Entry 3N1I (X-ray diffraction, 2.20 A resolution); this record covers chains A and B.

Chain A:
Name: protein StWhy2
Organism: Solanum tuberosum
Chain sequence (178 residues; row label = number of the first residue in the row):
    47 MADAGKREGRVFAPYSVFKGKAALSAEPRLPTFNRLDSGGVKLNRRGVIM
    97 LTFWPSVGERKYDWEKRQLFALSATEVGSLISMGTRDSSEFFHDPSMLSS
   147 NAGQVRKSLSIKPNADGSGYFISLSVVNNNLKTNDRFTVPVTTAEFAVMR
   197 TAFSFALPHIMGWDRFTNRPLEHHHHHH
Disordered / not traced: 47-54, 216-224

Chain B:
Molecule: DNA 32-mer ERE32
Sequence (9 nucleotides; numbered 1 to 9; the number before each row is that of its first residue):
     1 TTTTTTTTT

Chain A / chain B interface:
Contacting residue pairs (24; chain A residue first):
  Leu-82(A) with DT9(B), base contact
  Ser-84(A) with DT9(B), hydrogen bond to the phosphate
  Lys-88(A) with DT9(B), base contact
  Arg-91(A) with DT2(B), base contact
  Met-96(A) with DT1(B), base contact; DT2(B), sugar contact
  Leu-115(A) with DT1(B), base contact; DT2(B), sugar contact; DT3(B), phosphate contact
  Phe-116(A) with DT3(B), phosphate contact
  Ala-117(A) with DT2(B), phosphate contact; DT3(B), hydrogen bond to the phosphate
  Ser-119(A) with DT3(B), base contact
  Glu-122(A) with DT3(B), base contact
  Phe-138(A) with DT3(B), hydrogen bond to the base
  His-139(A) with DT3(B), stacking on the base
  Asp-140(A) with DT3(B), hydrogen bond to the base
  Pro-141(A) with DT3(B), phosphate contact
  Met-143(A) with DT3(B), base contact; DT4(B), sugar contact
  Leu-144(A) with DT4(B), sugar contact; DT5(B), sugar contact
  Lys-153(A) with DT2(B), salt bridge to the phosphate; DT3(B), salt bridge to the phosphate
Also at the interface, not in a pair above, chain A (18 interface residues in all): Arg-75

Summary:
Chain A and chain B form an interface of 18 and 6 residues respectively, with 4 hydrogen bonds, 2 salt bridges
and 1 aromatic stacking contact. Polar contacts include Phe-138(A)/DT3(B), Asp-140(A)/DT3(B) and
Ser-84(A)/DT9(B).
Chain A is protein StWhy2 (Solanum tuberosum) and chain B is DNA 32-mer ERE32; the structure, Crystal
Structure of a StWhy2-ERE32 complex, was determined by X-ray diffraction (same publication as 3N1H, 3N1J, 3N1K
and 3N1L).
